PDB entry 6OPG | X-ray diffraction, 2.90 A resolution | chain A

# Chain A
Name: Mitogen-activated protein kinase 1
Source organism: Homo sapiens
Notes: EC 2.7.11.24
UniProt: P28482 (MK01_HUMAN); residues 6-358 here correspond to UniProt positions 8-360 (UniProt number = residue number + 2)
Amino-acid sequence (354 residues; numbered 5 to 358; the number before each row is that of its first residue):
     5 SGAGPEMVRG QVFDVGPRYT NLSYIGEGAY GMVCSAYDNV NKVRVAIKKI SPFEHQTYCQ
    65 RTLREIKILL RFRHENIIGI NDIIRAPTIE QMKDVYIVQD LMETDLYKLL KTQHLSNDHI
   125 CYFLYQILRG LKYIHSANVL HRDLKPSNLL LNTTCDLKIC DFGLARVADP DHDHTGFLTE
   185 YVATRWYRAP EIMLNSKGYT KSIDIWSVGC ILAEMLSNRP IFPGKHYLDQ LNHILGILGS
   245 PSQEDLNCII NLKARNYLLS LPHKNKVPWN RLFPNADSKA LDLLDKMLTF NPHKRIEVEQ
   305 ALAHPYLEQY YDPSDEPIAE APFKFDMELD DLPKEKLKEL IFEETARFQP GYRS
Disordered / not traced: 5-7, 357-358
Differences from the reference sequence: expression tag (5)
Modified / non-standard residues: Thr183 (phosphothreonine; TPO); Tyr185 (O-phosphotyrosine; PTR)
UniProt features mapped onto this chain:
  - DNA-binding region: Lys257 to Arg275
  - motif: Thr183 to Tyr185 (TXY), Asp316 to Glu320 (Cytoplasmic retention motif), Ala325 to Met331 (Nuclear translocation motif)
  - active site: Asp147 (Proton acceptor)
  - binding site (ATP): Ile29 to Val37, Lys52
  - modified residue: Ser27 (Phosphoserine), Thr183 (Phosphothreonine), Tyr185 (Phosphotyrosine), Thr188 (Phosphothreonine), Ser244 (Phosphoserine), Ser246 (Phosphoserine), Ser282 (Phosphoserine)
Bound ions: Mg2+ site 1: Asn152 (together with AMP-PNP); Mg2+ site 2: Asp165 (together with AMP-PNP)
Ligand contacts: AMP-PNP: Ile29, Gly30, Glu31, Gly32, Gly35, Val37, Ala50, Lys52, Ile82, Gln103, Asp104, Leu105, Met106, Asp109, Lys112, Asp147, Lys149, Ser151, Asn152, Leu154, Cys164, Asp165
From the paper describing this entry:
  - Mg2+ coordination: Asn152, Asp165
  - catalytic residues: Asp147
  - binding site for AMP-PNP: Lys52, Asp147
  - contacts within the chain: Lys52-Glu69
  - conformationally variable residues (order/disorder transition): Lys52
  - post-translational modification sites: Thr183, Tyr185

# Overview
Bound to chain A: AMP-PNP. Curated annotation (UniProt) lists active-site residue Asp147 and 10 ATP-binding
residues. From the paper: the catalytic residue Asp147; a binding site for AMP-PNP at Lys52 and Asp147.
Chain A is Mitogen-activated protein kinase 1 (Homo sapiens); the structure, phosphorylated ERK2 with AMP-PNP,
was determined by X-ray diffraction together with 6OPH, 6OPI and 6OPK from the same study.
